PDB entry 5ZKO | X-ray diffraction, 3.05 A resolution | chains A and H of the 6 polymer chains in the assembly

[Chain A]
Protein: Cyclic AMP-responsive element-binding protein 1
Source organism: Homo sapiens
Reference sequence: P16220 (CREB1_HUMAN); residue numbers follow UniProt; this construct covers 283-341
Sequence (59 residues; each row starts with the number of its first residue):
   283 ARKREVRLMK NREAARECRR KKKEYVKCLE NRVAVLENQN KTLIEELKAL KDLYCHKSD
Disordered / not traced: 283-284, 338-341

[Chain H]
Protein: CREB-regulated transcription coactivator 2
Source organism: Mus musculus
Notes: fragment: binding domain
Reference sequence: Q3U182 (CRTC2_MOUSE); residue numbers follow UniProt; this construct covers 1-80
Sequence (80 residues; row label = number of the first residue in the row):
     1 MATSGANGPG SATASASNPR KFSEKIALQK QRQAEETAAF EEVMMDIGST RLQAQKLRLA
    61 YTRSSHYGGS LPNVNQIGCG
Disordered / not traced: 1-14, 59-80

[How chain A and chain H interact]
Contacting residue pairs (11):
  Glu319(A) - Arg32(H)  salt bridge
  Glu319(A) - Glu36(H)
  Asn322(A) - Glu36(H)
  Ile326(A) - Val43(H)  hydrophobic
  Leu329(A) - Val43(H)  hydrophobic
  Lys333(A) - Val43(H)
  Lys333(A) - Ile47(H)
  Lys333(A) - Thr50(H)
  Tyr336(A) - Gln53(H)
  Cys337(A) - Thr50(H)
  Cys337(A) - Gln53(H)
Also at the interface, not in a pair above, chain A (9 interface residues in all): Val315, Lys330
Also at the interface, not in a pair above, chain H (12 interface residues in all): Gln29, Ala39, Phe40, Glu42, Met44, Asp46

[Summary]
Chain A and chain H form an interface of 9 and 12 residues respectively; the contacts include 1 salt bridge.
Its one salt-bridged contact is Glu319(A)-Arg32(H).
Chain A is Cyclic AMP-responsive element-binding protein 1 (Homo sapiens) and chain H is CREB-regulated
transcription coactivator 2 (Mus musculus); the structure, Crystal structure of the CRTC2-CREB-CRE complex,
was determined by X-ray diffraction, deposited together with 5ZK1.
